9FX1 - chains B and C of the 4 polymer chains in the assembly; structure by electron microscopy, 1.76 A resolution.

# Chain B
Molecule: Capsid protein VP2
From: Human rhinovirus 89 ATCC VR-1199
UniProtKB: P07210 (POLG_HRV8A); residues 10-263 here correspond to UniProt positions 79-332 (UniProt number = residue number + 69)
Chain sequence (254 residues; numbered 10 to 263; the number before each row is that of its first residue):
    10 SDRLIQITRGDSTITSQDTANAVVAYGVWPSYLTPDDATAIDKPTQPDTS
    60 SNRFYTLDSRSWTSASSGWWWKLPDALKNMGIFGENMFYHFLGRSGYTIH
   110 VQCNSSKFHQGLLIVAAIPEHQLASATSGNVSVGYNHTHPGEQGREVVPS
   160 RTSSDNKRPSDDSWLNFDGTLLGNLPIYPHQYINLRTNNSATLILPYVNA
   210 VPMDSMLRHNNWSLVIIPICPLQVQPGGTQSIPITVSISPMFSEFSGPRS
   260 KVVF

# Chain C
Molecule: Capsid protein VP3
From: Human rhinovirus 89 ATCC VR-1199
UniProtKB: P07210 (POLG_HRV8A); residues 21-234 here correspond to UniProt positions 357-570 (UniProt number = residue number + 336)
Chain sequence (214 residues; row label = number of the first residue in the row):
    21 SPSAFPYFHPTKEIFIPGQVRNLIEMCQVDTLIPVNNTQENVRSVNMYTV
    71 DLRTQVDLAKEVFSIPVDIASQPLATTLIGELASYYTHWTGSLRFSFMFC
   121 GSASSTLKLLIAYTPPGVGKPKSRREAMLGTHLVWDVGLQSTASLVVPWV
   171 SASHFRFTTPDTYSSAGYITCWYQTNFVVPDSTPDNAKMVCMVSACKDFC
   221 LRLARDTNLHTQEG

# Interface between chain B and chain C
Pairs across the interface (81):
  Y35(B) - G38(C)
  V37(B) - F35(C)  hydrophobic
  V37(B) - P37(C)  hydrophobic
  D45(B) - K32(C)
  D46(B) - K32(C)  salt bridge
  D46(B) - I34(C)
  D46(B) - F35(C)  hydrogen bond (side chain-backbone)
  K116(B) - S122(C)
  K116(B) - A123(C)  hydrogen bond (backbone-backbone)
  K116(B) - S124(C)  hydrogen bond (backbone-backbone)
  F117(B) - S122(C)
  F117(B) - S124(C)
  F117(B) - S202(C)
  F117(B) - T203(C)
  F117(B) - P204(C)
  H118(B) - S122(C)
  Q119(B) - C120(C)
  Q119(B) - G121(C)
  Q119(B) - S122(C)
  Q119(B) - P204(C)
  Q119(B) - N206(C)  hydrogen bond (side chain-backbone)
  Q119(B) - A207(C)
  G120(B) - C120(C)
  L121(B) - M118(C)  hydrophobic
  L121(B) - C120(C)  hydrophobic
  L121(B) - V210(C)  hydrophobic
  W173(B) - V62(C)
  W173(B) - R63(C)  hydrogen bond (side chain-backbone)
  W173(B) - S64(C)
  W173(B) - V65(C)
  W173(B) - M67(C)  hydrophobic
  L180(B) - M67(C)  hydrophobic
  L180(B) - Y68(C)
  L180(B) - T96(C)
  L181(B) - V65(C)  hydrophobic
  G182(B) - T51(C)
  G182(B) - L52(C)  hydrogen bond (backbone-backbone)
  G182(B) - Y68(C)  hydrogen bond (backbone-side chain)
  N183(B) - T51(C)  hydrogen bond
  N183(B) - T96(C)  hydrogen bond (side chain-backbone)
  N183(B) - T97(C)
  N183(B) - L98(C)  hydrogen bond (side chain-backbone)
  P185(B) - V49(C)
  P185(B) - D50(C)
  I186(B) - L98(C)  hydrophobic
  Y191(B) - L52(C)
  Y191(B) - M118(C)  hydrophobic
  N193(B) - M118(C)
  N193(B) - F119(C)  hydrogen bond (side chain-backbone)
  N193(B) - C120(C)
  N193(B) - S161(C)  hydrogen bond
  R195(B) - F119(C)
  R195(B) - G121(C)
  R195(B) - S122(C)  hydrogen bond (side chain-backbone)
  R195(B) - A123(C)
  R195(B) - S125(C)
  R195(B) - V157(C)
  R195(B) - G158(C)  hydrogen bond (side chain-backbone)
  R195(B) - S161(C)  hydrogen bond
  T196(B) - S161(C)
  P205(B) - P37(C)  hydrophobic
  Y206(B) - P37(C)
  V207(B) - P37(C)  hydrophobic
  N208(B) - I36(C)
  A209(B) - I34(C)
  A209(B) - I36(C)  hydrophobic
  V210(B) - I34(C)
  P211(B) - I34(C)
  P227(B) - V65(C)
  I228(B) - L52(C)  hydrophobic
  I228(B) - V65(C)
  I228(B) - T69(C)
  C229(B) - T69(C)
  C229(B) - C120(C)  hydrophobic
  C229(B) - K208(C)
  C229(B) - V210(C)  hydrophobic
  P230(B) - K208(C)
  Q232(B) - N206(C)  hydrogen bond
  Q234(B) - S202(C)
  Q234(B) - T203(C)
  Q234(B) - P204(C)
Interface residues without a listed pair, chain B (37 interface residues in all): S172, I226, V233
Interface residues without a listed pair, chain C (44 interface residues in all): E33, M46, F197, P200, D201, M212

# Summary
37 residues of chain B and 44 residues of chain C are in contact, with 16 hydrogen bonds and 1 salt bridge.
Polar contacts include D46(B)-K32(C), D46(B)-F35(C) and Q119(B)-N206(C).
Chain B is Capsid protein VP2 and chain C is Capsid protein VP3, both from Human rhinovirus 89 ATCC VR-1199;
the structure, CryoEM structure of RV-A89, was determined by electron microscopy, deposited together with
9FX9.
